8D8L - chains W and a of the 35 polymer chains in the assembly; structure by electron microscopy, 2.60 A resolution.

[Chain W]
Name: 37S ribosomal protein S23, mitochondrial
Organism: Saccharomyces cerevisiae
UniProt: Q01163 (RT23_YEAST); residues 1-450 here = UniProt positions 1-450
Chain sequence (450 residues; each row starts with the number of its first residue):
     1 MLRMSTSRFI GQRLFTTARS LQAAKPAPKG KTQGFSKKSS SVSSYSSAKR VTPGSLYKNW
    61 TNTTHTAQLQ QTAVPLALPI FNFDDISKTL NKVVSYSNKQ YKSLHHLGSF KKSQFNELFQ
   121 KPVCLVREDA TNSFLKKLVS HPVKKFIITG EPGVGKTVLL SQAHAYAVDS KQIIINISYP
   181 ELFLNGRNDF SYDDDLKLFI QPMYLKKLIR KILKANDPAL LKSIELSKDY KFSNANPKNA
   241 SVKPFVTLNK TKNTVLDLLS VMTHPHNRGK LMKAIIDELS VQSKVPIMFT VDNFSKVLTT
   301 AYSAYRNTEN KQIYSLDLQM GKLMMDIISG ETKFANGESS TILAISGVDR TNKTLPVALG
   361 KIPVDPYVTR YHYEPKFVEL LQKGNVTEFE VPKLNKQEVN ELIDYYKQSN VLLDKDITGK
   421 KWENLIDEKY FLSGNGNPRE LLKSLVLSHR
Unresolved in the structure: 1-55
Bound ions: Mg2+: Thr157 (together with ATP)
Small-molecule neighbours: ATP (adenosine-5'-triphosphate): Gln114, Phe115, Val123, Cys124, Leu125, Arg127, Glu151, Pro152, Gly153, Val154, Gly155, Lys156, Thr157, Val158, Ile345, Ser346, Gly347, Val348, Leu402, Pro438, Arg439, Leu442

[Chain a]
Molecule: 15S ribosomal RNA
Organism: Saccharomyces cerevisiae
Sequence (1713 nucleotides; numbered -63 to 1649; the number before each row is that of its first residue; numbers below 1 keep their minus sign (U-63 is residue -63)):
   -63 UUUUAUAUAA UAAUAAUAAU AUAUAUAUAU AUAUAUUAUU AUAUUAGUUA UAUAAUAAGG
    -3 AAAAGUAAAA AAUUUAUAAG AAUAUGAUGU UGGUUCAGAU UAAGCGCUAA AUAAGGACAU
    57 GACACAUGCG AAUCAUACGU UUAUUAUUGA UAAGAUAAUA AAUAUGUGGU GUAAACGUGA
   117 GUAAUUUUAU UAGGAAUUAA UGAACUAUAG AAUAAGCUAA AUACUUAAUA UAUUAUUAUA
   177 UAAAAAUAAU UUAUAUAAUA AAAAGGAUAU AUAUAUAAUA UAUAUUUAUC UAUAGUCAAG
   237 CCAAUAAUGG UUUAGGUAGU AGGUUUAUUA AGAGUUAAAC CUAGCCAACG AUCCAUAAUC
   297 GAUAAUGAAA GUUAGAACGA UCACGUUGAC UCUGAAAUAU AGUCAAUAUC UAUAAGAUAC
   357 AGCAGUGAGG AAUAUUGGAC AAUGAUCGAA AGAUUGAUCC AGUUACUUAU UAGGAUGAUA
   417 UAUAAAAAUA UUUUAUUUUA UUUAUAAAUA UUAAAUAUUU AUAAUAAUAA UAAUAAUAAU
   477 AUAUAUAUAU AAAUUGAUUA AAAAUAAAAU CCAUAAAUAA UUAAAAUAAU GAUAUUAAUU
   537 ACCAUAUAUA UUUUUAUAUG GAUAUAUAUA UUAAUAAUAA UAUUAAUUUU AUUAUUAUUA
   597 AUAAUAUAUU UUAAUAGUCC UGACUAAUAU UUGUGCCAGC AGUCGCGGUA ACACAAAGAG
   657 GGCGAGCGUU AAUCAUAAUG GUUUAAAGGA UCCGUAGAAU GAAUUAUAUA UUAUAAUUUA
   717 GAGUUAAUAA AAUAUAAUUA AAGAAUUAUA AUAGUAAAGA UGAAAUAAUA AUAAUAAUUA
   777 UAAGACUAAU AUAUGUGAAA AUAUUAAUUA AAUAUUAACU GACAUUGAGG GAUUAAAACU
   837 AGAGUAGCGA AACGGAUUCG AUACCCGUGU AGUUCUAGUA GUAAACUAUG AAUACAAUUA
   897 UUUAUAAUAU AUAUUAUAUA UAAAUAAUAA AUGAAAAUGA AAGUAUUCCA CCUGAAGAGU
   957 ACGUUAGCAA UAAUGAAACU CAAAACAAUA GACGGUUACA GACUUAAGCA GUGGAGCAUG
  1017 UUAUUUAAUU CGAUAAUCCA CGACUAACCU UACCAUAUUU UGAAUAUUAU AAUAAUUAUU
  1077 AUAAUUAUUA UAUUACAGGC GUUACAUUGU UGUCUUUAGU UCGUGCUGCA AAGUUUUAGA
  1137 UUAAGUUCAU AAACGAACAA AACUCCAUAU AUAUAAUUUU AAUUAUAUAU AAUUUUAUAU
  1197 UAUUUAUUAA UAUAAAGAAA GGAAUUAAGA CAAAUCAUAA UGAUCCUUAU AAUAUGGGUA
  1257 AUAGACGUGC UAUAAUAAAA UGAUAAUAAA AUUAUAUAAA AUAUAUUUAA UUAUAUUUAA
  1317 UUAAUAAUAU AAAACAUUUU AAUUUUUAAU AUAUUUUUUU AUUAUAUAUU AAUAUGAAUU
  1377 AUAAUCUGAA AUUCGAUUAU AUGAAAAAAG AAUUGCUAGU AAUACGUAAA UUAGUAUGUU
  1437 ACGGUGAAUA UUCUAACUGU UUCGCACUAA UCACUCAUCA CGCGUUGAAA CAUAUUAUUA
  1497 UCUUAUUAUU UAUAUAAUAU UUUUUAAUAA AUAUUAAUAA UUAUUAAUUU AUAUUUAUUU
  1557 AUAUCAGAAA UAAUAUGAAU UAAUGCGAAG UUGAAAUACA GUUACCGUAG GGGAACCUGC
  1617 GGUGGGCUUA UAAAUAUCUU AAAUAUUCUU ACA
Unresolved in the structure: -63 to 12, 86-88, 167-171, 211-213, 421-477, 546-549, 564-599, 705-707, 906-910, 1075-1077, 1362-1366, 1529-1535
Bound ions: Mg2+ site 1 near A33 (its only coordinating residue here); Mg2+ site 2: A55, G115; Mg2+ site 3 near A110 (its only coordinating residue here); Mg2+ site 4: G115, A294; Mg2+ site 5: A116, G117, A294; Mg2+ site 6 near A159 (its only coordinating residue here); Mg2+ site 7: U247, A287, U288; Mg2+ site 8 near U256 (its only coordinating residue here); Mg2+ site 9: G259 (shared with 1 residue of chain Q); Mg2+ site 10 near G270 (its only coordinating residue here); Mg2+ site 11: A312, A313; Mg2+ site 12 near A313 (its only coordinating residue here); 32 more Mg2+ sites not listed

[Chain W / chain a interface]
Residue-residue contacts - 64 pairs, chain W then chain a:
  Tyr57(W) - U1341(a)  phosphate contact
  Tyr57(W) - U1342(a)  hydrogen bond to the phosphate
  Lys58(W) - U1354(a)  phosphate contact
  Lys58(W) - U1355(a)  salt bridge to the phosphate
  His65(W) - U1351(a)  base contact
  His65(W) - U1352(a)  salt bridge to the phosphate
  His65(W) - U1353(a)  sugar contact
  His65(W) - U1354(a)  sugar contact
  Thr66(W) - U1351(a)  base contact
  Thr66(W) - U1354(a)  sugar contact
  Gln68(W) - U1351(a)  hydrogen bond to the base
  Asn98(W) - U1350(a)  base contact
  Tyr101(W) - U1350(a)  base contact
  Lys102(W) - U1350(a)  sugar contact
  His105(W) - U1350(a)  sugar contact
  His105(W) - U1351(a)  sugar contact
  His105(W) - U1352(a)  salt bridge to the phosphate
  His106(W) - U1350(a)  salt bridge to the phosphate
  His106(W) - U1352(a)  hydrogen bond to the sugar
  Leu107(W) - U1352(a)  sugar contact
  Gly108(W) - U1352(a)  hydrogen bond to the sugar
  Gly108(W) - U1353(a)  phosphate contact
  Phe110(W) - U1352(a)  phosphate contact
  Lys111(W) - U1353(a)  hydrogen bond to the base
  Lys112(W) - U1334(a)  salt bridge to the phosphate
  Lys112(W) - U1353(a)  hydrogen bond to the base
  Lys121(W) - U1350(a)  base contact
  Ser178(W) - U1353(a)  hydrogen bond to the phosphate
  Tyr179(W) - U1334(a)  sugar contact
  Tyr179(W) - U1353(a)  stacking on the base
  Glu181(W) - U1334(a)  sugar contact
  Leu182(W) - U1353(a)  sugar contact
  Arg187(W) - U1335(a)  sugar contact
  Met203(W) - A1345(a)  phosphate contact
  Lys206(W) - U1346(a)  phosphate contact
  Lys206(W) - A1347(a)  salt bridge to the phosphate
  Arg210(W) - U1348(a)  salt bridge to the phosphate
  Arg210(W) - A1349(a)  salt bridge to the phosphate
  Lys211(W) - U1352(a)  sugar contact
  Lys211(W) - U1353(a)  salt bridge to the phosphate
  Lys214(W) - A1349(a)  salt bridge to the phosphate
  Met262(W) - A1347(a)  phosphate contact
  Arg268(W) - U1346(a)  salt bridge to the phosphate
  Asn293(W) - U1353(a)  base contact
  Tyr302(W) - U1304(a)  stacking on the base
  Lys311(W) - U1303(a)  sugar contact
  Lys311(W) - U1304(a)  phosphate contact
  Gln312(W) - U1304(a)  hydrogen bond to the base
  Val348(W) - U1333(a)  sugar contact
  Arg350(W) - G1278(a)  sugar contact
  Thr351(W) - A1279(a)  sugar contact
  Thr351(W) - U1280(a)  hydrogen bond to the phosphate
  Asn352(W) - A1279(a)  sugar contact
  Lys353(W) - A1279(a)  hydrogen bond to the base
  Ile362(W) - U1280(a)  base contact
  Thr369(W) - A1305(a)  hydrogen bond to the sugar
  Thr369(W) - A1306(a)  sugar contact
  Arg370(W) - U1304(a)  hydrogen bond to the sugar
  Arg370(W) - A1305(a)  hydrogen bond to the sugar
  Tyr371(W) - U1277(a)  hydrogen bond to the phosphate
  Tyr371(W) - G1278(a)  hydrogen bond to the phosphate
  Tyr371(W) - A1305(a)  hydrogen bond to the sugar
  Tyr371(W) - A1306(a)  sugar contact
  His372(W) - A1279(a)  stacking on the base
Also at the interface, not in a pair above, chain W (46 interface residues in all): Ser113, Lys207, Pro356, Val368
Also at the interface, not in a pair above, chain a (27 interface residues in all): A1281, A1332, A1344

[In short]
46 residues of chain W and 27 residues of chain a are in contact; the contacts include 16 hydrogen bonds, 11
salt bridges and 3 aromatic stacking contacts. Polar contacts include Gln68(W)-U1351(a), Lys111(W)-U1353(a)
and Lys112(W)-U1353(a). Chain W binds ATP.
Chain W is 37S ribosomal protein S23, mitochondrial and chain a is 15S ribosomal RNA, both from Saccharomyces
cerevisiae; the structure, Yeast mitochondrial small subunit assembly intermediate (State 3), was determined
by electron microscopy (same publication as 8D8J and 8D8K).
